4JRQ - chains C and A; structure by X-ray diffraction, 3.00 A resolution.

== Chain C ==
Molecule: 5cy-dA13
Sequence (14 nucleotides; numbered 0 to 13; the number before each row is that of its first residue; numbering starts at 0):
     0 XAAAAAAAAA AAAA
Unresolved in the structure: 0
Modified residues: 5CY (1-(3-hydroxypropyl)-2-{(1E,3E,5E)-5-[1-(3-hydroxypropyl)-3,3-dimethyl-1,3-dihydro-2H-indol-2-ylidene]penta-1,3-dien-1-y l}-3,3-dimethyl-3H-indolium) at position 0

== Chain A ==
Molecule: Exodeoxyribonuclease I
Source organism: Escherichia coli
Notes: EC 3.1.11.1
Reference sequence: P04995 (EX1_ECOLI); residue numbers follow UniProt; this construct covers 1-475
Sequence (478 residues; numbered -2 to 475; the number before each row is that of its first residue; numbers below 1 keep their minus sign (Gly-2 is residue -2)):
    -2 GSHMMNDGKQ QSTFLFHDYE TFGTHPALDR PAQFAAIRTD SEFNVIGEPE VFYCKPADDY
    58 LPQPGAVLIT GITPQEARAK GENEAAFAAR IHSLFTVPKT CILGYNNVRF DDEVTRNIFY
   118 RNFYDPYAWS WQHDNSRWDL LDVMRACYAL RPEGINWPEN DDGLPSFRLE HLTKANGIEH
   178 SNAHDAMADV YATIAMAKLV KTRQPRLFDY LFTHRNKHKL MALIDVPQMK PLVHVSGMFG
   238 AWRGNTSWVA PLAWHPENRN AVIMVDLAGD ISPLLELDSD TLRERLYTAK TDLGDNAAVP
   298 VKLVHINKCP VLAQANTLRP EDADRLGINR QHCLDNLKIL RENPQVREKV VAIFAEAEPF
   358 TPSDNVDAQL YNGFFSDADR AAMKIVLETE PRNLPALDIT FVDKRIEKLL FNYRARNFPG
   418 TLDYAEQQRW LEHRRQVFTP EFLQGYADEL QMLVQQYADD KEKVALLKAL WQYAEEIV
Unresolved in the structure: -2 to 7, 176-180, 355-357
Sequence notes: expression tag (-2 to 0)
UniProt features mapped onto this chain:
  - binding site (Mg(2+)): Asp15, Glu17, Asp186
  - binding site (substrate): Glu17, Arg165
  - site: Thr18 (Interaction with single-stranded DNA), Ile66 (Interaction with single-stranded DNA), Arg113 (Interaction with single-stranded DNA), Tyr124 (Interaction with single-stranded DNA), Trp128 (Interaction with single-stranded DNA), Arg142 (Interaction with single-stranded DNA), Arg148 (Important for interaction with ssb), Phe164 (Interaction with single-stranded DNA), His181 (Important for activity), Tyr207 (Important for interaction with ssb), Lys214 (Interaction with single-stranded DNA), Asn257 (Interaction with single-stranded DNA), Tyr284 (Interaction with single-stranded DNA), Asn304 (Interaction with single-stranded DNA), Gln311 (Important for interaction with ssb), Arg338 (Important for interaction with ssb), Tyr368 (Interaction with single-stranded DNA), Phe371 (Interaction with single-stranded DNA)

== Chain C / chain A interface ==
Residue-residue contacts (57; chain C residue first):
  DA1(C) with Tyr124(A), sugar contact; Trp128(A), hydrogen bond to the sugar; Lys214(A), salt bridge to the phosphate; Phe371(A), stacking on the base
  DA2(C) with Arg113(A), salt bridge to the phosphate; Tyr124(A), sugar contact; Lys214(A), salt bridge to the phosphate; Asn257(A), hydrogen bond to the phosphate; Asn304(A), hydrogen bond to the phosphate; Tyr368(A), phosphate contact; Phe371(A), base contact
  DA3(C) with Arg113(A), salt bridge to the phosphate; Asn255(A), base contact; Asn304(A), hydrogen bond to the phosphate; Lys305(A), phosphate contact; Tyr368(A), base contact
  DA4(C) with Ala365(A), base contact; Tyr368(A), sugar contact; Asn369(A), base contact
  DA6(C) with Tyr284(A), stacking on the base; Glu353(A), base contact
  DA7(C) with Tyr284(A), base contact; Thr285(A), sugar contact
  DA8(C) with Met235(A), base contact; Ala286(A), phosphate contact; Lys287(A), hydrogen bond to the phosphate
  DA9(C) with Gly234(A), sugar contact; Met235(A), sugar contact; Gly237(A), phosphate contact; Ala238(A), phosphate contact
  DA10(C) with Arg142(A), hydrogen bond to the phosphate; Gly234(A), sugar contact; Ala238(A), hydrogen bond to the phosphate; Asn242(A), sugar contact
  DA11(C) with Tyr102(A), phosphate contact; Asn103(A), hydrogen bond to the base; Arg142(A), hydrogen bond to the sugar; Pro162(A), phosphate contact; Ser163(A), phosphate contact; Phe164(A), hydrogen bond to the phosphate; Arg165(A), phosphate contact
  DA12(C) with Thr21(A), base contact; Tyr102(A), phosphate contact; Asn103(A), sugar contact; Phe107(A), sugar contact; Arg165(A), phosphate contact; Leu166(A), phosphate contact
  DA13(C) with Asp15(A), phosphate contact; Tyr16(A), phosphate contact; Glu17(A), phosphate contact; Thr18(A), hydrogen bond to the phosphate; Thr21(A), base contact; Gln60(A), base contact; Ala63(A), base contact; Thr67(A), phosphate contact; Phe107(A), sugar contact; His181(A), salt bridge to the phosphate
Other interface residues (no listed pair), chain A (48 interface residues in all): Gly20, Gly62, Glu110, Leu138, Asp186, His215, Phe236, Leu283

== Overview ==
12 residues of chain C face 48 of chain A across their interface, with 11 hydrogen bonds, 5 salt bridges and 2
aromatic stacking contacts. Polar contacts include DA11(C)-Asn103(A), DA1(C)-Trp128(A) and DA11(C)-Arg142(A).
Chain C is 5cy-dA13 and chain A is Exodeoxyribonuclease I (Escherichia coli); the structure, Crystal structure
of E. coli Exonuclease I in complex with a 5cy-dA13 oligonucleotide, was determined by X-ray diffraction (same
publication as 4JRP, 4JS4 and 4JS5).
